Entry 7Y3G (electron microscopy, 2.77 A resolution); this record covers chains B and N of the 5 polymer chains in the assembly.

== Chain B ==
Molecule: Guanine nucleotide-binding protein G(I)/G(S)/G(T) subunit beta-1
Organism: Homo sapiens
Reference sequence: P62873 (GBB1_HUMAN); residue numbers follow UniProt; this construct covers 1-340
Chain sequence (340 residues; numbered 1 to 340; the number before each row is that of its first residue):
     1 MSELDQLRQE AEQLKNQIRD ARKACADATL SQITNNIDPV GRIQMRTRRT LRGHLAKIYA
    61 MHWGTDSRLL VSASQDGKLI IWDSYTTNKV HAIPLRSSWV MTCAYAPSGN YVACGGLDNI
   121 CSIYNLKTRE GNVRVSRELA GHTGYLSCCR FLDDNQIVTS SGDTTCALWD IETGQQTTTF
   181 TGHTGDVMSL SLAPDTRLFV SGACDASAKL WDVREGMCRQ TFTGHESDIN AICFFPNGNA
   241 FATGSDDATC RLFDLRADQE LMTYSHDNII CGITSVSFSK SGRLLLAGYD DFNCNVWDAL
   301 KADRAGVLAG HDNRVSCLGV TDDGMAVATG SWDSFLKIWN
Disordered / not traced: 1-2
Curated features (UniProtKB/Swiss-Prot):
  - modified residue: Ser2 (N-acetylserine), His266 (Phosphohistidine)
  - natural variant: Leu30 (L30F: In MRD42; uncertain significance), Arg52 (R52G: In MRD42), Gly64 (G64V: In MRD42), Asp76 (D76E: In MRD42; D76G: In MRD42), Gly77 (G77S: In MRD42), Lys78 (K78R: In MRD42), Ile80 (I80N: In MRD42; I80T: In MRD42), His91 (H91R: In MRD42; uncertain significance), Ala92 (A92T: In MRD42), Pro94 (P94S: In MRD42), Leu95 (L95P: In MRD42), Arg96 (R96L: In MRD42), 5 further natural variant entries in UniProt

== Chain N ==
Molecule: Nanobody 35
Organism: Lama glama
Notes: antibody fragment or engineered binder
Chain sequence (157 residues; each row starts with the number of its first residue; numbers below 1 keep their minus sign (Met-22 is residue -22)):
   -22 MKYLLPTAAA GLLLLAAQPA MAMQVQLQES GGGLVQPGGS LRLSCAASGF TFSNYKMNWV
    38 RQAPGKGLEW VSDISQSGAS ISYTGSVKGR FTISRDNAKN TLYLQMNSLK PEDTAVYYCA
    98 RCPAPFTRDC FDVTSTTYAY RGQGTQVTVS SHHHHHH
Disordered / not traced: -22 to 0, 127-134

== Interface between chain B and chain N ==
Pairs across the interface - 12 pairs, chain B then chain N:
  Arg8(B) with Gln120(N), hydrogen bond
  Cys204(B) with Tyr117(N)
  Thr223(B) with Gln1(N)
  Glu226(B) with Gly26(N); Phe27(N); Thr28(N); Tyr32(N), hydrogen bond; Arg98(N), hydrogen bond (backbone-side chain)
  Ser227(B) with Pro100(N), hydrogen bond (side chain-backbone); Tyr117(N)
  Asp228(B) with Tyr117(N), hydrogen bond
  Asp246(B) with Pro102(N)
Also at the interface, not in a pair above, chain B (13 interface residues in all): Thr184, Asp205, Ala206, His225, Asp247, Ile270
Also at the interface, not in a pair above, chain N (15 interface residues in all): Val2, Ala101, Phe103, Thr114, Ala116

== In short ==
Chain B and chain N form an interface of 13 and 15 residues respectively, with 5 hydrogen bonds. Polar pairs
include Arg8(B)-Gln120(N), Glu226(B)-Tyr32(N) and Glu226(B)-Arg98(N).
Here chain B is Guanine nucleotide-binding protein G(I)/G(S)/G(T) subunit beta-1 (Homo sapiens) and chain N is
Nanobody 35 (Lama glama). Entry 7Y3G (Cryo-EM structure of a class A orphan GPCR) was determined by electron
microscopy.
